Entry 4BN4 (X-ray diffraction, 1.30 A resolution); this record covers chain A.

[Chain A]
Name: NAD-dependent protein deacetylase sirtuin-3, mitochondrial
Source organism: Homo sapiens
Notes: EC 3.5.1.-
Reference sequence: Q9NTG7 (SIR3_HUMAN); residues 116-399 here = UniProt positions 116-399
Sequence (284 residues; each row starts with the number of its first residue):
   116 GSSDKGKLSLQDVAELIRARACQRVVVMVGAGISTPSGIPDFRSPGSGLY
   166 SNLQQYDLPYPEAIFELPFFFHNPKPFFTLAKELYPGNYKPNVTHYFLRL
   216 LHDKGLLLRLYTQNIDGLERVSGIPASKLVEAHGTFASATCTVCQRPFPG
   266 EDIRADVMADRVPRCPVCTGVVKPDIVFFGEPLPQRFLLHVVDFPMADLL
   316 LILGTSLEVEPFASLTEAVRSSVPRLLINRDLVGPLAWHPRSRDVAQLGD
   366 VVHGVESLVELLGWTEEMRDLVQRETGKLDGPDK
Not modelled in the structure: 116-120, 393-399
Ion coordination: Na+: Ser149, His210, Asn229, Asp231, Glu234; Zn2+: Cys256, Cys259, Cys280, Cys283
Ligand contacts:
  - Adenosine-5-Diphosphoribose (AR6; [(2R,3S,4R,5R)-5-(6-aminopurin-9-yl)-3,4-dihydroxy-oxolan-2-yl]methyl [hydroxy-[[(2R,3S,4R,5S)-3,4,5-trihydroxyoxolan-2-yl]methoxy]phosphoryl] hydrogen phosphate): Gly145, Ala146, Gly147, Thr150, Asp156, Phe157, Arg158, Ser159, Tyr165, Gln228, Asn229, His248, Phe294, Gly319, Thr320, Ser321, Leu322, Val324, Asn344, Arg345, Asp346, Gly364, Asp365, Val366
  - OP2 (2-[2-[2-[2-[2-(2-hydroxyethyloxy)ethoxy]ethoxy]ethoxy]ethoxy]ethanoic acid): Ala146, Ser149, Ile154, Pro155, Phe157, Leu164, Leu168, Tyr171, Leu173, Ile179, Pro191, Thr194, Leu195, Glu198, Leu199, Asn229, Ile230, Asp231

[In short]
Ligands of chain A: Adenosine-5-Diphosphoribose and compound OP2. Ser149, His210, Asn229, Asp231 and Glu234
form the Na+ site. The Zn2+ site is built by Cys256, Cys259, Cys280 and Cys283.
Chain A is NAD-dependent protein deacetylase sirtuin-3, mitochondrial (Homo sapiens); the structure, Structure
of human SIRT3 in complex with ADP-ribose, was determined by X-ray diffraction (same publication as 4BN5).
